Entry 4G71 (X-ray diffraction, 2.90 A resolution); this record covers chains A and B of the 3 polymer chains in the assembly.

[Chain A]
Name: Cytochrome c oxidase subunit 1
Source organism: Thermus thermophilus
Notes: EC 1.9.3.1
Reference sequence: Q5SJ79 (COX1_THET8); numbering as in UniProt (aligned over 2-562)
Amino-acid sequence (569 residues; numbered -6 to 562; the number before each row is that of its first residue; numbers below 1 keep their minus sign (Met-6 is residue -6)):
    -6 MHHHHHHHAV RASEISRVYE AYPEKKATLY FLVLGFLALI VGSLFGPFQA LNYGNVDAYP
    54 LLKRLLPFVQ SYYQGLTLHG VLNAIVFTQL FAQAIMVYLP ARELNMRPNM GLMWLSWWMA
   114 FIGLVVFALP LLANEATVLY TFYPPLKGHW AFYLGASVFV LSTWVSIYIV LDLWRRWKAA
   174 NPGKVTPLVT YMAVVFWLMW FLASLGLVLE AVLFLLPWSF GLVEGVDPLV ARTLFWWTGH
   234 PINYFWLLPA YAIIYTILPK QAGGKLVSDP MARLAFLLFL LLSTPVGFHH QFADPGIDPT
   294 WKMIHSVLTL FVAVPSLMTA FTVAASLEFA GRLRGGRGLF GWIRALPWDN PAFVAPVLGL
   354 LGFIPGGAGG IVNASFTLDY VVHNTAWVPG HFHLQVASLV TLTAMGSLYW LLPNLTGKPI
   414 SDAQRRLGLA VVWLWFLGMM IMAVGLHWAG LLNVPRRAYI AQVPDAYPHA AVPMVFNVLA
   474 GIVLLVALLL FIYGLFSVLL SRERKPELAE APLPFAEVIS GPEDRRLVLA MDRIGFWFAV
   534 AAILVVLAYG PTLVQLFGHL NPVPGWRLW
Unresolved in the structure: -6 to 8
Sequence notes: expression tag (-6 to 1); engineered mutation Phe120 (Ala in Q5SJ79), Asn236 (Val in Q5SJ79)
Bound ions: heme Fe: His72, His386; cu(I)-S-mo(IV)(=o)O-nbic cluster Cu: His282, His283; heme-as Fe: His384 (together with peroxide ion)
Small-molecule neighbours:
  - heme-as (HAS): Tyr133, Trp229, His233, Asn236, Tyr237, Trp239, Leu240, Tyr244, His282, His283, Phe285, Thr302, Val305, Ala306, Ser309, Leu310, Thr312, Ala313, Val316, Ala317, Leu320, Trp335, Ile336, Trp341, Val350, Leu353, Leu354, Phe356, Ile357, Gly360, Gly363, Ile364, Asn366, Ala367, Asp372, His376, Asn377, Val381, His384, Phe385, Gln388, Val389, Val393, Arg449, Arg450
  - heme (HEM): Leu32, Ser36, Gly39, Pro40, Gln42, Ala43, Tyr46, Tyr65, Leu69, His72, Gly73, Asn76, Ala77, Phe80, Thr81, Leu132, Tyr133, Pro382, Phe385, His386, Val389, Ala390, Thr394, Trp428, Met432, Met435, Arg449, Arg450, Ala451, Leu477
  - peroxide ion (PER): His233, Asn236, His282, His283
Curated features (UniProtKB/Swiss-Prot):
  - binding site (Fe(II)-heme a): His72, His386
  - binding site (Cu cation): His233, Tyr237, His282, His283
  - binding site (heme a3): His384
  - cross-link: His233 to Tyr237 (1'-histidyl-3'-tyrosine (His-Tyr))

[Chain B]
Name: Cytochrome c oxidase subunit 2
Source organism: Thermus thermophilus
Notes: EC 1.9.3.1
Reference sequence: Q5SJ80 (COX2_THET8); residues 1-168 here = UniProt positions 1-168
Amino-acid sequence (168 residues; numbered 1 to 168; the number before each row is that of its first residue):
     1 MVDEHKAHKA ILAYEKGWLA FSLAMLFVFI ALIAYTLATH TAGVIPAGKL ERVDPTTVRQ
    61 EGPWADPAQA VVQTGPNQYT VYVLAFAFGY QPNPIEVPQG AEIVFKITSP DVIHGFHVEG
   121 TNINVEVLPG EVSTVRYTFK RPGEYRIICN QYCGLGHQNM FGTIVVKE
Unresolved in the structure: 1-2
Bound ions: dinuclear copper ion: His114, Cys149, Gln151, Cys153, His157, Met160
Curated features (UniProtKB/Swiss-Prot):
  - binding site (Cu cation): His114, Cys149, Cys153, His157

[Interface between chain A and chain B]
Pairs across the interface (122):
  Ser64(A) - Leu155(B)
  Tyr66(A) - Tyr152(B)  hydrophobic
  Tyr66(A) - His157(B)
  Tyr66(A) - Gln158(B)  hydrogen bond
  Thr130(A) - Tyr152(B)  hydrogen bond (backbone-side chain)
  Leu132(A) - Tyr152(B)  hydrophobic
  Tyr136(A) - Gln151(B)
  Pro137(A) - Ile113(B)
  Pro138(A) - Asp111(B)
  Pro138(A) - Val112(B)
  Pro138(A) - Ile113(B)
  Pro138(A) - Pro129(B)  hydrophobic
  Leu139(A) - Val112(B)  hydrophobic
  Leu139(A) - Tyr152(B)
  Leu139(A) - Cys153(B)
  Pro221(A) - Pro129(B)
  Leu222(A) - Leu50(B)  hydrophobic
  Leu222(A) - Leu128(B)  hydrophobic
  Arg225(A) - Glu126(B)  salt bridge
  Arg225(A) - Gln151(B)
  Lys258(A) - Glu4(B)  salt bridge
  Val260(A) - His8(B)
  Val260(A) - Ile11(B)  hydrophobic
  Ser261(A) - His8(B)
  Ser261(A) - Leu12(B)
  Met264(A) - Glu15(B)
  Met264(A) - Leu19(B)  hydrophobic
  Phe285(A) - Pro46(B)
  Ala286(A) - Pro46(B)
  Ala286(A) - Asn124(B)
  Ala286(A) - Val125(B)
  Ala286(A) - Glu126(B)  hydrogen bond (backbone-backbone)
  Asp287(A) - Pro46(B)
  Pro288(A) - Leu128(B)  hydrophobic
  Pro288(A) - Glu131(B)
  Pro288(A) - Ser133(B)
  Gly289(A) - Ala47(B)
  Gly289(A) - Gly48(B)
  Gly289(A) - Lys49(B)
  Gly289(A) - Leu50(B)
  Ile290(A) - Gly48(B)
  Asp291(A) - Gly48(B)
  Pro292(A) - Ile45(B)  hydrophobic
  Pro292(A) - Pro46(B)
  Pro292(A) - Gly48(B)
  Lys295(A) - Pro46(B)
  Met296(A) - Ile30(B)
  Met296(A) - Ile33(B)  hydrophobic
  Met296(A) - Ala34(B)
  Met296(A) - Leu37(B)  hydrophobic
  Val300(A) - Ile30(B)  hydrophobic
  Leu303(A) - Leu26(B)
  Leu303(A) - Ile30(B)  hydrophobic
  Phe304(A) - Phe27(B)  hydrophobic
  Val307(A) - Leu26(B)  hydrophobic
  Leu310(A) - Trp18(B)  hydrogen bond (backbone-side chain)
  Leu310(A) - Ser22(B)
  Met311(A) - Glu15(B)
  Met311(A) - Leu19(B)  hydrophobic
  Phe314(A) - Ile11(B)
  Phe314(A) - Tyr14(B)  hydrophobic
  Phe314(A) - Glu15(B)
  Phe314(A) - Trp18(B)
  Thr315(A) - Glu15(B)  hydrogen bond
  Ala318(A) - Ile11(B)  hydrophobic
  Ser368(A) - Ile33(B)
  Phe369(A) - Ile33(B)  hydrophobic
  Phe369(A) - Leu37(B)  hydrophobic
  Phe369(A) - Ile45(B)  hydrophobic
  Thr370(A) - Thr36(B)  hydrogen bond
  Thr370(A) - Leu37(B)
  Thr370(A) - Ile45(B)
  Tyr373(A) - Ile45(B)
  Tyr373(A) - Pro46(B)
  Tyr373(A) - Asn122(B)
  Tyr373(A) - Asn124(B)
  His376(A) - Asn124(B)  hydrogen bond (backbone-side chain)
  His376(A) - Glu126(B)  salt bridge
  His376(A) - Asn150(B)  hydrogen bond (backbone-side chain)
  Asn377(A) - Glu126(B)  hydrogen bond
  Asn377(A) - Asn150(B)  hydrogen bond
  Thr378(A) - His117(B)
  Leu445(A) - Glu119(B)
  Asn446(A) - His117(B)  hydrogen bond
  Asn446(A) - Glu119(B)
  Asn446(A) - Gly120(B)
  Asn446(A) - Ile148(B)
  Pro448(A) - Ile148(B)  hydrophobic
  Arg449(A) - His157(B)
  Arg450(A) - Gln151(B)  hydrogen bond
  Arg450(A) - His157(B)  hydrogen bond (backbone-side chain)
  Ala451(A) - His157(B)
  Tyr452(A) - Gln158(B)
  Val456(A) - Gln158(B)
  Val456(A) - Asn159(B)
  Ala459(A) - Arg146(B)  hydrogen bond (backbone-side chain)
  Tyr460(A) - Arg146(B)
  Tyr460(A) - Ile148(B)
  Tyr460(A) - Phe161(B)
  Ile512(A) - Glu4(B)
  Ile512(A) - His8(B)
  Ser513(A) - Glu4(B)  hydrogen bond (backbone-side chain)
  Ser513(A) - His5(B)
  Gly514(A) - His8(B)
  Pro515(A) - His8(B)  hydrogen bond (backbone-side chain)
  Glu516(A) - His8(B)  salt bridge
  Glu516(A) - Leu12(B)
  Gln548(A) - Leu50(B)
  His552(A) - Arg52(B)
  Asn554(A) - Arg52(B)
  Asn554(A) - Val53(B)  hydrogen bond (side chain-backbone)
  Asn554(A) - Gly130(B)  hydrogen bond (side chain-backbone)
  Val556(A) - Pro55(B)  hydrophobic
  Val556(A) - Pro129(B)
  Trp559(A) - Pro110(B)
  Trp559(A) - Asp111(B)
  Trp559(A) - Val112(B)  hydrophobic
  Leu561(A) - Val112(B)  hydrophobic
  Leu561(A) - Cys153(B)
  Leu561(A) - Gly154(B)
  Leu561(A) - Leu155(B)  hydrogen bond (backbone-backbone)
  Trp562(A) - Leu155(B)  hydrophobic
Interface residues without a listed pair, chain A (75 interface residues in all): Val131, Ser299, Ala306, Phe322, Ile364, Asp372, Val374, Val375, Gln455, Leu549, Leu553, Pro557
Interface residues without a listed pair, chain B (63 interface residues in all): Ala7, Leu23, Phe29, Val44, Thr56, Ala87, Phe88, Val132, Cys149

[Overview]
The interface between chain A and chain B involves 75 residues on one side and 63 on the other, with 19
hydrogen bonds and 4 salt bridges. Among the polar pairs are Arg225(A)-Glu126(B), Lys258(A)-Glu4(B) and
His376(A)-Glu126(B). Chain A binds heme, heme-as and peroxide ion.
Chain A is Cytochrome c oxidase subunit 1 and chain B is Cytochrome c oxidase subunit 2, both from Thermus
thermophilus; the structure, Structure of Recombinant Cytochrome ba3 Oxidase mutant V236N from Thermus
thermophilus, was determined by X-ray diffraction.
